Entry 4FQX (X-ray diffraction, 2.60 A resolution); this record covers chains A and B of the 5 polymer chains in the assembly.

# Chain A
Name: HLA class II histocompatibility antigen, DR alpha chain
Source organism: Homo sapiens
UniProtKB: P01903 (DRA_HUMAN); residues 1-191 here correspond to UniProt positions 26-216 (UniProt number = residue number + 25)
Amino-acid sequence (191 residues; row label = number of the first residue in the row):
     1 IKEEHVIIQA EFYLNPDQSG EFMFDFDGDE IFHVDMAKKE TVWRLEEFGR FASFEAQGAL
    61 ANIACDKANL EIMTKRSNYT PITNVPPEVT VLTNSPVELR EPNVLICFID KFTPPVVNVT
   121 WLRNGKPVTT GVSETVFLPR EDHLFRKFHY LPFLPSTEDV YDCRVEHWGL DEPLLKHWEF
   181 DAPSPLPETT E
Disordered / not traced: 1, 182-191
Construct notes: engineered mutation Cys65 (Val90 in P01903)
Cystine bridges: Cys107-Cys163
Glycans and other covalent adducts: N-acetylglucosamine (NAG) linked to Asn118
Curated features (UniProtKB/Swiss-Prot):
  - region: Glu179 to Glu191 (Connecting peptide)
  - site: Gln9 (Self- and pathogen-derived peptide antigen), Gly49 (Self-peptide antigen), Phe51 (Self- and pathogen-derived peptide antigen), Ala52 (Self-peptide antigen), Ser53 (Self- and pathogen-derived peptide antigen), Glu55 (Pathogen-derived peptide antigen), Asn62 (Self- and pathogen-derived peptide antigen), Asn69 (Pathogen-derived peptide antigen), Arg76 (Self- and pathogen-derived peptide antigen)
  - glycosylation (N-linked (GlcNAc...) asparagine): Asn78, Asn118
From the paper describing this entry:
  - conformationally variable residues (helix shift, loop rearrangement, side-chain flip): Asp29 to Asp35, Lys39 to Arg44, Glu46 to Ser77
  - mutagenesis - W43F: decreased catalytic activity with HLA class II histocompatibility antigen, DM alpha chain (citing earlier work)
  - mutagenesis - F51A: abolished binding to HLA class II histocompatibility antigen, DM alpha chain
  - mutagenesis - Q57A: decreased catalytic activity with HLA class II histocompatibility antigen, DM alpha chain

# Chain B
Name: HLA class II histocompatibility antigen, DRB1-1 beta chain
Source organism: Homo sapiens
UniProtKB: P04229 (2B11_HUMAN); residues 1-192 here correspond to UniProt positions 30-221 (UniProt number = residue number + 29)
Amino-acid sequence (208 residues; numbered -5 to 202; the number before each row is that of its first residue; numbers below 1 keep their minus sign (Val-5 is residue -5)):
    -5 VLFQGPGDTR PRFLWQLKFE CHFFNGTERV RLLERSIYNQ EESVRFDSDV GEYRAVTELG
    55 RPDAEYWNSQ KDLLEQRRAA VDTYCRHNYG VGESFTVQRR VEPKVTVYPS KTQPLQHHNL
   115 LVCSVSGFYP GSIEVRWFRN GQEEKAGVVS TGLIQNGDWT FQTLVMLETV PRSGEVYTCQ
   175 VEHPSVTSPL TVEWRARSSG GGSLPATG
Disordered / not traced: 105-113, 191-202
Construct notes: expression tag (-5 to 0, 193-202); engineered mutation Ser30 (Cys59 in P04229)
Cystine bridges: Cys15-Cys79, Cys117-Cys173
From the paper describing this entry:
  - conformationally variable residues (loop rearrangement): Gly86 to Val91
  - mutagenesis - G86Y: decreased catalytic activity with HLA class II histocompatibility antigen, DM alpha chain (citing earlier work)

# How chain A and chain B interact
Contacting residue pairs (124; chain A residue first):
  Lys2(A) with Phe18(B)
  Glu3(A) with His16(B), salt bridge; Phe17(B); Phe18(B)
  Glu4(A) with Phe17(B), hydrogen bond (backbone-backbone); Asn19(B), hydrogen bond (side chain-backbone); Gly20(B), hydrogen bond (side chain-backbone)
  His5(A) with Cys15(B); His16(B); Phe17(B), hydrogen bond (backbone-backbone); Val91(B)
  Val6(A) with Cys15(B); His16(B)
  Ile7(A) with Phe13(B); Glu14(B); Cys15(B), hydrogen bond (backbone-backbone); Phe17(B), hydrophobic; Phe89(B), hydrophobic
  Ile8(A) with Phe13(B); Glu14(B)
  Gln9(A) with Leu11(B); Lys12(B); Phe13(B), hydrogen bond (backbone-backbone); Tyr78(B), hydrogen bond
  Ala10(A) with Leu11(B)
  Glu11(A) with Gln10(B); Leu11(B), hydrogen bond (backbone-backbone)
  Phe12(A) with Leu8(B), hydrophobic; Trp9(B); Gln10(B)
  Tyr13(A) with Leu8(B); Trp9(B), hydrogen bond (backbone-backbone)
  Leu14(A) with Arg6(B); Phe7(B); Leu8(B), hydrophobic
  Asn15(A) with Pro5(B); Arg6(B); Phe7(B), hydrogen bond (backbone-backbone)
  Pro16(A) with Arg4(B); Pro5(B); Arg6(B)
  Asp17(A) with Arg6(B), salt bridge
  Phe24(A) with Tyr78(B); Asn82(B)
  Phe26(A) with Phe89(B); Thr90(B); Tyr123(B); Trp153(B), hydrophobic
  Asp27(A) with Gln149(B), hydrogen bond (backbone-side chain)
  Gly28(A) with Gln149(B)
  Asp29(A) with Tyr123(B); Gln149(B), hydrogen bond; Trp153(B)
  Glu30(A) with Trp153(B), hydrogen bond (backbone-side chain)
  Arg44(A) with Gly151(B), hydrogen bond (side chain-backbone); Asp152(B); Trp153(B)
  Leu45(A) with Arg93(B); Trp153(B)
  Glu47(A) with Arg93(B), salt bridge
  Phe48(A) with Phe89(B), hydrophobic; Trp153(B)
  Phe51(A) with Val85(B), hydrophobic; Phe89(B), hydrophobic
  Glu55(A) with Asn82(B)
  Asp66(A) with Trp9(B); Leu11(B)
  Asn69(A) with Trp9(B)
  Leu70(A) with Phe7(B); Leu8(B); Trp9(B), hydrophobic; Tyr32(B), hydrophobic
  Met73(A) with Trp9(B), hydrophobic; Tyr32(B), hydrophobic; Ser37(B); Leu53(B)
  Thr74(A) with Phe7(B); Tyr32(B)
  Arg76(A) with Leu53(B), hydrogen bond (side chain-backbone); Asp57(B), salt bridge
  Ser77(A) with Tyr32(B), hydrogen bond
  Tyr79(A) with Phe7(B)
  Thr80(A) with Phe7(B); Tyr32(B), hydrogen bond (backbone-side chain); Asn33(B), hydrogen bond (backbone-side chain)
  Pro81(A) with Pro5(B), hydrophobic; Arg6(B); Phe7(B), hydrophobic; Asn33(B)
  Ile82(A) with Arg6(B), hydrogen bond (backbone-backbone); Leu8(B), hydrophobic; Asn33(B)
  Thr83(A) with Gln34(B)
  Val85(A) with Gln34(B)
  Leu92(A) with Ile148(B), hydrophobic; Gln156(B)
  Thr93(A) with Gln156(B), hydrogen bond (backbone-side chain)
  Asn94(A) with Ser120(B); Gln156(B)
  Pro96(A) with Thr100(B); Ser118(B)
  Ile106(A) with Asn150(B)
  Phe108(A) with Ile148(B), hydrophobic; Gln149(B)
  Thr113(A) with Leu8(B)
  Arg140(A) with Lys12(B), hydrogen bond (backbone-side chain)
  Glu141(A) with Arg29(B)
  His143(A) with Gln10(B); Lys12(B), hydrogen bond; Arg29(B), hydrogen bond; Ile31(B); Glu36(B)
  Leu144(A) with Gln34(B)
  Phe145(A) with Leu8(B), hydrophobic; Gln10(B)
  Arg146(A) with Gln149(B), hydrogen bond
  Phe148(A) with Gln149(B); Asn150(B); Gly151(B)
  Tyr150(A) with Asn150(B), hydrogen bond (side chain-backbone); Gly151(B); Asp152(B)
  Trp168(A) with Asp2(B); Arg6(B)
Other interface residues (no listed pair), chain A (62 interface residues in all): Ile31, Ser95, Pro114, Pro115, Pro139
Other interface residues (no listed pair), chain B (49 interface residues in all): Pro56, Tyr83, Ser88, Tyr102
From the paper, about this interface:
  - residue pairs: Phe51(A)-Phe89(B), Glu55(A)-Asn82(B) (water-mediated contact)

# Overview
Chain A and chain B form an interface of 62 and 49 residues respectively; the contacts include 25 hydrogen
bonds and 4 salt bridges. Polar contacts include Glu3(A)-His16(B), Asp17(A)-Arg6(B) and Glu47(A)-Arg93(B). The
authors report a contact between Phe51(A) and Phe89(B); a water-mediated contact between Glu55(A) and
Asn82(B). From the paper: W43F and Q57A of chain A reduce catalytic activity with HLA class II
histocompatibility antigen, DM alpha chain; conformational variability at Asp29(A), Lys39(A) and Gly86(B)
among others; 4 substitutions were tested in all.
Here chain A is HLA class II histocompatibility antigen, DR alpha chain and chain B is HLA class II
histocompatibility antigen, DRB1-1 beta chain, both from Homo sapiens. Entry 4FQX (Crystal structure of HLA-DM
bound to HLA-DR1) was determined by X-ray diffraction, deposited together with 4GBX.
